PDB entry 3QQE | X-ray diffraction, 2.10 A resolution | chains A and B

# Chain A
Protein: Hemagglutinin
From: Influenza A virus
Notes: fragment: HA1 chain
UniProtKB: C7S226 (C7S226_I57A0); the construct lacks a stretch of the UniProt sequence and is renumbered around it, so the offset changes along the chain: 10-53 = UniProt 15-58; 54-81 = UniProt 60-87; 82-95 = UniProt 89-102; 96-116 = UniProt 104-124; 3 more segments
Chain sequence (327 residues; each row starts with the number of its first residue; note: 1 number in that range is skipped by the numbering (no residue carries it; nothing is unmodelled there); a row labelled like 116A-116C holds insertion residues (116A, then the next letters in order)):
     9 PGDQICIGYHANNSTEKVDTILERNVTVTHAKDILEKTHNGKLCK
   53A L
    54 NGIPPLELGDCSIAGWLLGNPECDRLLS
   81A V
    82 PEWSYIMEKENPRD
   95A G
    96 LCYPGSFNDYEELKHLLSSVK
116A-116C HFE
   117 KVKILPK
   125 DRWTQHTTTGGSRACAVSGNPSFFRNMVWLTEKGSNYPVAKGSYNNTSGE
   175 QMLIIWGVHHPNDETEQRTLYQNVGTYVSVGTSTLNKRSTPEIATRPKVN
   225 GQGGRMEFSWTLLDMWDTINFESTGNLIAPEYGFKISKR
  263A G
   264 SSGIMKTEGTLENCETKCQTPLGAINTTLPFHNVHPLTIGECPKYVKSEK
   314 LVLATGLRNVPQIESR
Disordered / not traced: 326-329
Construct notes: expression tag (9)
Cystine bridges: Cys52-Cys277, Cys64-Cys76, Cys281-Cys305
Glycans and other covalent adducts: N-acetylglucosamine (NAG) linked to Asn33, Asn169

# Chain B
Protein: Hemagglutinin
From: Influenza A virus
Notes: fragment: HA2 chain ectodomain
UniProtKB: C7S226 (C7S226_I57A0); residues 1-174 here correspond to UniProt positions 341-514 (UniProt number = residue number + 340)
Chain sequence (174 residues; numbered 1 to 174; the number before each row is that of its first residue):
     1 GLFGAIAGFIEGGWQGMVDGWYGYHHSNDQGSGYAADKESTQKAFDGITN
    51 KVNSVIEKMNTQFEAVGKEFSNLERRLENLNKKMEDGFLDVWTYNAELLV
   101 LMENEHTLDFHDSNVKNLYDKVRMQLRDNVKELGNGCFEFYHKCDDECMN
   151 SVKNGTYDYPKYEEESKLNRNEIK
Disordered / not traced: 173-174
Construct notes: engineered mutation His106 (Arg446 in C7S226)
Cystine bridges: Cys144-Cys148
Glycans and other covalent adducts: N-acetylglucosamine (NAG) linked to Asn154
From the paper describing this entry:
  - conformationally variable residues (side-chain flip): His106

# Interface between chain A and chain B
Residue-residue contacts (115):
  Pro9(A) with Glu139(B)
  Gly10(A) with Glu139(B), hydrogen bond (backbone-side chain)
  Asp11(A) with Ser27(B); Asn28(B); Asp29(B); Phe138(B); Glu139(B); Phe140(B), hydrogen bond (backbone-backbone); Lys143(B); Cys144(B), hydrogen bond (side chain-backbone)
  Gln12(A) with His26(B); Ser27(B), hydrogen bond (backbone-backbone); Leu133(B); Cys137(B); Phe138(B); Met149(B)
  Ile13(A) with His25(B); Cys137(B); Phe138(B), hydrogen bond (backbone-backbone); Phe140(B), hydrophobic; Val152(B), hydrophobic
  Cys14(A) with Trp14(B); Gly23(B); Tyr24(B); His25(B), hydrogen bond (backbone-backbone); Gly136(B); Cys137(B), disulfide
  Ile15(A) with Ile10(B); Trp14(B); Gly23(B); Tyr24(B), hydrophobic; Tyr119(B), hydrophobic; Val122(B), hydrophobic; Gly136(B), hydrogen bond (backbone-backbone)
  Gly16(A) with Trp14(B); Tyr22(B); Gly23(B), hydrogen bond (backbone-backbone)
  Tyr17(A) with Ile6(B); Ala7(B), hydrogen bond (side chain-backbone); Ile10(B), hydrogen bond (side chain-backbone); Glu11(B); Gly12(B), hydrogen bond (side chain-backbone); Gly13(B); Trp14(B), hydrogen bond (backbone-backbone); Met17(B); Trp21(B)
  His18(A) with Trp14(B); Met17(B), hydrogen bond (side chain-backbone); Gly20(B); Trp21(B), hydrogen bond (backbone-backbone)
  Ala19(A) with Gly13(B); Trp14(B), hydrogen bond (backbone-backbone); Gln15(B)
  Asn20(A) with Gln15(B), hydrogen bond (backbone-side chain)
  Val26(A) with Asn104(B)
  Asp27(A) with Leu101(B); Asn104(B), hydrogen bond (backbone-side chain)
  Thr28(A) with Leu101(B); Asn104(B); Glu105(B), hydrogen bond; Leu108(B)
  Ile29(A) with Leu101(B); Glu105(B), hydrogen bond (backbone-side chain)
  Leu30(A) with Glu105(B), hydrogen bond (backbone-side chain)
  Val34(A) with Leu108(B), hydrophobic
  Val36(A) with Leu108(B), hydrophobic
  His38(A) with Trp21(B), hydrogen bond
  Glu106(A) with Glu69(B); Phe70(B); Ser71(B)
  Lys109(A) with Glu69(B), salt bridge
  Lys269(A) with Glu69(B)
  Pro293(A) with Ile56(B), hydrophobic
  Phe294(A) with Met59(B), hydrophobic; Gln62(B); Ala96(B), hydrophobic
  Pro299(A) with Ala65(B)
  Leu300(A) with Ala65(B), hydrophobic
  Lys307(A) with Met59(B); Asn60(B); Gln62(B); Glu64(B)
  Tyr308(A) with Gln62(B), hydrogen bond (backbone-side chain); Leu89(B), hydrophobic
  Val309(A) with Thr93(B)
  Lys310(A) with Leu89(B); Asp90(B), salt bridge; Thr93(B), hydrogen bond (backbone-side chain)
  Ser311(A) with Thr93(B); Glu97(B), hydrogen bond
  Leu314(A) with Ala96(B); Glu97(B)
  Val315(A) with Val100(B); Asn104(B), hydrogen bond (backbone-side chain)
  Leu316(A) with Val55(B), hydrophobic; Val100(B), hydrophobic; Asn104(B)
  Ala317(A) with Asn104(B), hydrogen bond (backbone-side chain); Thr107(B)
  Thr318(A) with Trp21(B); Ile48(B); Thr107(B); His111(B), hydrogen bond (backbone-side chain)
  Gly319(A) with Trp21(B); Thr107(B); Leu108(B); His111(B), hydrogen bond (backbone-side chain)
  Leu320(A) with Ile6(B), hydrophobic; Trp21(B); His111(B)
  Arg321(A) with Leu108(B)
  Val323(A) with Glu11(B); Gly12(B); Gly13(B), hydrogen bond (backbone-backbone)
  Pro324(A) with Gly12(B)
Interface residues without a listed pair, chain A (48 interface residues in all): Asn21, Thr37, Ile42, Glu89, His110, Gln325
Interface residues without a listed pair, chain B (69 interface residues in all): Ala5, Val18, Val52, Val66, Gly67, Lys68, Glu74, Trp92, Leu98, Met102, Val115, Leu118, Leu126, His142, Lys153
Inter-chain disulfides: Cys14(A)-Cys137(B)

# In short
Chain A and chain B form an interface of 48 and 69 residues respectively, with 1 disulfide bond, 29 hydrogen
bonds and 2 salt bridges. Among the polar pairs are Lys109(A)-Glu69(B), Lys310(A)-Asp90(B) and
Gly10(A)-Glu139(B). N-acetylglucosamine is covalently linked to Asn33(A) and Asn169(A). Covalently linked
N-acetylglucosamine: at Asn154(B). From the paper: conformational variability at His106(B).
Chain A is Hemagglutinin and chain B is Hemagglutinin, both from Influenza A virus; the structure, Crystal
structure of HA2 R106H mutant of H2 hemagglutinin, re-neutralized form, was determined by X-ray diffraction
together with 3QQB, 3QQI and 3QQO from the same study.
